Entry 6MVP (X-ray diffraction, 2.00 A resolution); this record covers chain A.

# Chain A
Molecule: Genome polyprotein
Source organism: Hepatitis C virus genotype 1b (isolate BK)
Notes: EC 3.4.22.-, 3.4.21.98, 3.6.1.15, 3.6.4.13, 2.7.7.48
UniProt: P26663 (POLG_HCVBK); residues 1-570 here correspond to UniProt positions 2420-2989 (UniProt number = residue number + 2419)
Amino-acid sequence (580 residues; row label = number of the first residue in the row; numbers below 1 keep their minus sign (Met-1 is residue -1)):
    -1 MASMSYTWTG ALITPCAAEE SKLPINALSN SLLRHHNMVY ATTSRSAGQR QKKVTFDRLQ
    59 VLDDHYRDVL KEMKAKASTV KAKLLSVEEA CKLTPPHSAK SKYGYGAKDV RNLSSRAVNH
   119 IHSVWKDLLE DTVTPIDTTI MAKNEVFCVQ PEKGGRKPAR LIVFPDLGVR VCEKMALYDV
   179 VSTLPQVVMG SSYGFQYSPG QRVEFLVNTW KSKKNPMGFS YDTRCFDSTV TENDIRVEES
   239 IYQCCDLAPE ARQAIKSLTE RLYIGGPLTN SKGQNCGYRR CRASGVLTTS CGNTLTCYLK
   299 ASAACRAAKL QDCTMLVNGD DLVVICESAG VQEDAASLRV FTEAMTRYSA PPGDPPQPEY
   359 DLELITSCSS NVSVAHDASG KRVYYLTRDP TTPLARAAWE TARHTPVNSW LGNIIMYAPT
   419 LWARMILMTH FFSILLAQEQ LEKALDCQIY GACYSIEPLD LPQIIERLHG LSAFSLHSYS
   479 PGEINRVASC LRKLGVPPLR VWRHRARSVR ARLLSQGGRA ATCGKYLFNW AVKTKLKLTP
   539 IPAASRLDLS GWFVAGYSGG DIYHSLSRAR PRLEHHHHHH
Disordered / not traced: -1 to 0, 150-153, 541-551, 564-578
Differences from the reference sequence: expression tag (-1 to 0, 571-578); conflict Gln47 (Leu2466 in P26663), Tyr101 (Phe2520 in P26663), Arg114 (Lys2533 in P26663), Val329 (Thr2748 in P26663)
Curated features (UniProtKB/Swiss-Prot):
  - binding site (Mg(2+)): Asp220, Asp318, Asp319
  - modified residue (Phosphoserine): Ser29, Ser42
Ligand contacts: K4S ((4-{[5-cyclopropyl-2-(4-fluorophenyl)-3-(methylcarbamoyl)-1-benzofuran-6-yl](methylsulfonyl)amino}phenyl)boronic acid): Phe193, Pro197, Arg200, Leu204, Leu314, Val315, Asn316, Asp319, Leu320, Val321, Leu360, Ile363, Ser365, Cys366, Ser368, Asn369, Leu384, Arg386, Met414, Tyr415, Tyr448
From the paper describing this entry:
  - binding site for K4S: Arg200

# Overview
Ligands of chain A: compound K4S. Curated annotation (UniProt) lists 3 Mg2+-binding residues. The paper
reports a binding site for K4S at Arg200.
Chain A is Genome polyprotein (Hepatitis C virus genotype 1b (isolate BK)); the structure, HCV NS5B 1b N316
bound to Compound 18, was determined by X-ray diffraction (same publication as 6MVK, 6MVO and 6MVQ).
